6N1V - chains F and E of the 24 polymer chains in the assembly; structure by electron microscopy, 4.00 A resolution.

# Chain F (and E)
Name: Envelope glycoprotein gp41
Source organism: Human immunodeficiency virus 1
Notes: chain E of this document is another copy of the same molecule, construct and numbering; everything in this record applies to it too
Reference sequence: Q2N0S6 (Q2N0S6_9HIV1); residues 512-664 here correspond to UniProt positions 509-661 (UniProt number = residue number - 3)
Chain sequence (153 residues; row label = number of the first residue in the row):
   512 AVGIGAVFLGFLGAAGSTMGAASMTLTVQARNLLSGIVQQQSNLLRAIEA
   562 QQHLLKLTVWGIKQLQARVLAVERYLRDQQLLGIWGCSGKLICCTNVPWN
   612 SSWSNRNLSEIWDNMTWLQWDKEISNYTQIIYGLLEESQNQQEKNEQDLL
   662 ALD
Disordered / not traced: 548-568
Differences from the reference sequence: conflict Cys605 (Thr602 in Q2N0S6)
Disulfide bonds: Cys598-Cys604

# How chain F and chain E interact
Contacting residue pairs (16; chain F residue first):
  Leu576(F) with Leu576(E), hydrophobic
  Gln577(F) with Leu576(E)
  Val580(F) with Arg579(E); Val580(E), hydrophobic
  Glu584(F) with Ser546(E); Arg579(E), salt bridge
  Leu587(F) with Leu545(E)
  Arg588(F) with Leu545(E); Ser546(E), hydrogen bond
  Gln591(F) with Ala541(E), hydrogen bond (side chain-backbone); Arg542(E); Leu545(E)
  Ile595(F) with Arg542(E)
  Glu647(F) with Arg542(E), salt bridge
  Asn651(F) with Met535(E)
  Glu654(F) with Lys601(E)
Interface residues without a listed pair, chain F (14 interface residues in all): Ile573, Leu581, Gly594
Interface residues without a listed pair, chain E (15 interface residues in all): Thr569, Ile573, Tyr586, Leu587, Gly600, Ile603

# Overview
The interface between chain F and chain E involves 14 residues on one side and 15 on the other, with 2
hydrogen bonds and 2 salt bridges. Among the polar pairs are Glu584(F)-Arg579(E), Glu647(F)-Arg542(E) and
Arg588(F)-Ser546(E).
Chain F and chain E are both Envelope glycoprotein gp41 (Human immunodeficiency virus 1); the structure,
Cryo-EM structure at 4.0 A resolution of vaccine-elicited antibody A12V163-a.01 in complex with HIV-1 Env
BG505 ..., was determined by electron microscopy, deposited together with 6MPH, 6MQC, 6MQE, 6MQM, 6MQR, 6N16
and 4 further entries.
